Entry 8EVC (electron microscopy, 3.33 A resolution); this record covers chains B and C of the 4 polymer chains in the assembly.

== Chain B (and C) ==
Name: Cyclic nucleotide-gated cation channel alpha-3
From: Homo sapiens
Notes: chain C of this document is another copy of the same molecule, construct and numbering; everything in this record applies to it too
UniProt: Q16281 (CNGA3_HUMAN); residues 151-694 here = UniProt positions 151-694
Chain sequence (552 residues; each row starts with the number of its first residue):
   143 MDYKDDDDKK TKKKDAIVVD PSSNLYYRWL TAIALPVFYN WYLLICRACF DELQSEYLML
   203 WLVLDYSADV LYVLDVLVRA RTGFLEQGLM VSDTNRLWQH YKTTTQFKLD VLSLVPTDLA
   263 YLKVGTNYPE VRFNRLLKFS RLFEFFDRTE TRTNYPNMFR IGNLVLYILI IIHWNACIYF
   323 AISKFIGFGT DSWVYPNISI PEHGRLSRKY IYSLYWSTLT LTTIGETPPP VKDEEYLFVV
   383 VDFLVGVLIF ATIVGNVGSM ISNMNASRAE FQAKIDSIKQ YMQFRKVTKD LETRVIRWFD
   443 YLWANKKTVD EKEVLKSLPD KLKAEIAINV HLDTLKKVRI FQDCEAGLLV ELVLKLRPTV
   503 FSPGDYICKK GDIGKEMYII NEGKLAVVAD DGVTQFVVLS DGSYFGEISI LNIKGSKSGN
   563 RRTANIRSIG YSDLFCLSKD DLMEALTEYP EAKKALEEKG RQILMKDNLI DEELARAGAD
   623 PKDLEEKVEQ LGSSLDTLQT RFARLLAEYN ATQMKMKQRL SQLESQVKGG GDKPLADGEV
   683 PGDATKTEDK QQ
Unresolved in the structure: 143-158, 258-268, 484-488, 611-694 (chain C: 143-158, 260-267, 608-694)
Sequence notes: initiating methionine (143); expression tag (144-150)
Swiss-Prot annotation at these positions:
  - region: Thr365 to Glu368 (Selectivity filter)
  - binding site (3',5'-cyclic GMP): Gly548, Glu549, Ser551, Arg564, Thr565, Asp609
  - site (Central gate): Phe392, Val396
  - glycosylation: Asn339 (N-linked (GalNAc...) asparagine)
  - natural variant: Asp162 (D162V: In ACHM2), Pro163 (P163L: In ACHM2), Trp171 (W171C: In ACHM2), Tyr181 (Y181C: In ACHM2), Asn182 (N182Y: In ACHM2), Leu186 (L186F: In ACHM2), Cys191 (C191Y: In ACHM2), Glu194 (E194K: In ACHM2), Arg223 (R223Q: In ACHM2; R223W: In ACHM2), Thr224 (T224I: Found in patients with cone-rod dystrophy; T224R: In ACHM2), Glu228 (E228K: In ACHM2; uncertain significance), Phe249 (F249S: In ACHM2), 46 further natural variant entries in UniProt
Covalently attached groups: N-acetylglucosamine (NAG) linked to Asn339
Small-molecule neighbours: cyclic guanosine monophosphate (PCG): Phe547, Gly548, Glu549, Ile550, Ser551, Arg563, Arg564, Thr565, Ala566, Ile568, Ile605, Leu606, Asp609

== Chain B / chain C interface ==
Residue-residue contacts (86):
  Val307(B) with Leu390(C), hydrophobic
  Ile310(B) with Leu390(C), hydrophobic
  Leu311(B) with Leu386(C), hydrophobic
  Ile314(B) with Leu386(C), hydrophobic
  Arg347(B) with Asp375(C), salt bridge
  Arg350(B) with Val373(C), hydrogen bond (side chain-backbone); Lys374(C); Asp375(C), salt bridge; Tyr378(C)
  Ile353(B) with Tyr378(C), hydrophobic; Leu379(C)
  Tyr354(B) with Tyr378(C)
  Leu356(B) with Val382(C), hydrophobic
  Tyr357(B) with Pro371(C); Pro372(C); Tyr378(C), hydrophobic; Val381(C), hydrophobic; Val382(C), hydrophobic
  Thr360(B) with Val382(C); Phe385(C); Leu386(C)
  Leu361(B) with Phe385(C), hydrophobic
  Ile366(B) with Thr365(C); Ile366(C); Gly367(C); Phe385(C), hydrophobic
  Glu368(B) with Gly367(C); Thr369(C)
  Val396(B) with Val389(C); Leu390(C), hydrophobic; Ala393(C), hydrophobic
  Val399(B) with Leu390(C), hydrophobic
  Gly400(B) with Thr394(C)
  Ile403(B) with Thr394(C)
  Ser404(B) with Thr394(C); Asn398(C), hydrogen bond
  Arg410(B) with Asp289(C), salt bridge; Glu292(C), salt bridge
  Gln414(B) with Glu292(C), hydrogen bond (side chain-backbone); Thr293(C); Arg302(C)
  Lys416(B) with Ser459(C)
  Ile417(B) with Thr293(C)
  Asp418(B) with Pro298(C); Arg302(C), salt bridge
  Ser419(B) with Val456(C)
  Ile420(B) with Val456(C)
  Lys421(B) with Glu292(C); Thr293(C), hydrogen bond (side chain-backbone); Thr295(C), hydrogen bond (side chain-backbone)
  Tyr423(B) with Glu453(C), hydrogen bond
  Met424(B) with Ile468(C), hydrophobic
  Gln425(B) with Asn296(C), hydrogen bond
  Phe426(B) with Asn447(C); Lys448(C)
  Arg427(B) with Lys449(C); Val472(C)
  Val429(B) with Ile468(C), hydrophobic; Asn471(C); Val472(C), hydrophobic
  Thr430(B) with Asn471(C)
  Leu433(B) with Glu467(C); Ile468(C), hydrophobic; Asn471(C)
  Arg436(B) with Leu464(C); Glu467(C), salt bridge
  Val437(B) with Leu464(C), hydrophobic; Ile468(C), hydrophobic
  Ile438(B) with Arg294(C)
  Arg439(B) with Ser164(C)
  Trp440(B) with Pro461(C); Leu464(C), hydrophobic
  Asp442(B) with Arg290(C), salt bridge; Thr293(C)
  Tyr443(B) with Leu227(C), hydrophobic
  Trp445(B) with Asp289(C), hydrogen bond
  Asn447(B) with Leu227(C)
  Asp507(B) with Lys463(C)
  Glu524(B) with Gln229(C)
  Gly525(B) with Gln229(C)
  Lys526(B) with Gln229(C)
  Ile571(B) with Leu231(C), hydrophobic
  Gly572(B) with Gly230(C); Leu231(C)
  Tyr573(B) with Leu227(C), hydrophobic; Gly230(C), hydrogen bond (backbone-backbone)
Also at the interface, not in a pair above, chain B (58 interface residues in all): Glu344, Ser349, Thr364, Lys428, Phe441, Ile515, Asp543
Also at the interface, not in a pair above, chain C (50 interface residues in all): Leu457, Leu460, Glu590
From the paper, about this interface:
  - interface residues, chain C: Asn296(C), Arg302(C)

== In short ==
58 residues of chain B and 50 residues of chain C are in contact; the contacts include 9 hydrogen bonds and 7
salt bridges. Polar pairs include Arg347(B)-Asp375(C), Arg350(B)-Asp375(C) and Arg410(B)-Asp289(C). Ligands of
chain B: cyclic guanosine monophosphate. Covalently linked N-acetylglucosamine: at Asn339(B). From the paper:
interface residues Asn296(C) and Arg302(C).
Chain B and chain C are both Cyclic nucleotide-gated cation channel alpha-3 (Homo sapiens); the structure,
Cryo-EM structure of cGMP bound truncated human CNGA3/CNGB3 channel in lipid nanodisc, open state, was
determined by electron microscopy (same publication as 8ETP, 8EU3, 8EUC, 8EV8, 8EV9, 8EVA and 8EVB).
